Entry 2DY2 (X-ray diffraction, 2.26 A resolution); this record covers chain A.

# Chain A
Molecule: Copper-containing nitrite reductase
Organism: Rhodobacter sphaeroides
Notes: EC 1.7.2.1
UniProtKB: Q53239 (NIR_RHOSH); residue numbers follow UniProt; this construct covers 44-372
Sequence (329 residues; row label = number of the first residue in the row):
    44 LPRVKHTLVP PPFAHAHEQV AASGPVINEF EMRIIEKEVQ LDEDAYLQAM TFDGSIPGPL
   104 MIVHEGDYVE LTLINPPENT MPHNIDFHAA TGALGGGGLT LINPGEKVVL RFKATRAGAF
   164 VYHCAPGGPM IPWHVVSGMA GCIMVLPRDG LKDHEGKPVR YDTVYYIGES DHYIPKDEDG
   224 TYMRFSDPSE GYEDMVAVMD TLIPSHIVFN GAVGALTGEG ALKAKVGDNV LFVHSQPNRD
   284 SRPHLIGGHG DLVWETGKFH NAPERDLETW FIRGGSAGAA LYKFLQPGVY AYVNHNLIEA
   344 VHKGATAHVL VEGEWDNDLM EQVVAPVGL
UniProt features mapped onto this chain:
  - binding site (Cu cation): His126, His131, His166, Cys167, His177, Met182, His338
Bound ions: Cu ion site 1: His126, Cys167, His177, Met182; Cu ion site 2: His131, His166, His338
Reported in the primary citation:
  - conformationally variable residues (order/disorder transition): Asp129, His287
  - Cu ion coordination through a water molecule: Asp129
  - catalytic residues: Asp129, His287 (citing earlier work)

# Overview
The Cu ion site 1 is built by His126, Cys167, His177 and Met182. The Cu ion site 2 is built by His131, His166
and His338. UniProt lists 7 Cu cation-binding residues. The paper reports catalytic residues Asp129 and
His287; water-mediated Cu ion coordination by Asp129.
Chain A is Copper-containing nitrite reductase (Rhodobacter sphaeroides); the structure, Nitrite reductase pH
6.0, was determined by X-ray diffraction, deposited together with 2DWS and 2DWT.
